PDB entry 9O52 | electron microscopy, 3.18 A resolution | chains A and I of the 9 polymer chains in the assembly

# Chain A
Name: Intermediate conductance calcium-activated potassium channel protein 4, Small conductance calcium-activated potassium channel protein 2 chimera
From: Homo sapiens
Notes: fragment: SK4 residues 1-15 + SK2 residues 124-412 + SK4 residues 306-428
UniProt: chimeric construct of O15554, Q9H2S1: residues 110-123 from O15554 (KCNN4_HUMAN) positions 1-14 (UniProt number = residue number - 109); residues 124-412 from Q9H2S1 positions 124-412 (same numbers); residues 413-535 from O15554 (KCNN4_HUMAN) positions 305-427 (UniProt number = residue number - 108)
Amino-acid sequence (435 residues; numbered 110 to 544; the number before each row is that of its first residue):
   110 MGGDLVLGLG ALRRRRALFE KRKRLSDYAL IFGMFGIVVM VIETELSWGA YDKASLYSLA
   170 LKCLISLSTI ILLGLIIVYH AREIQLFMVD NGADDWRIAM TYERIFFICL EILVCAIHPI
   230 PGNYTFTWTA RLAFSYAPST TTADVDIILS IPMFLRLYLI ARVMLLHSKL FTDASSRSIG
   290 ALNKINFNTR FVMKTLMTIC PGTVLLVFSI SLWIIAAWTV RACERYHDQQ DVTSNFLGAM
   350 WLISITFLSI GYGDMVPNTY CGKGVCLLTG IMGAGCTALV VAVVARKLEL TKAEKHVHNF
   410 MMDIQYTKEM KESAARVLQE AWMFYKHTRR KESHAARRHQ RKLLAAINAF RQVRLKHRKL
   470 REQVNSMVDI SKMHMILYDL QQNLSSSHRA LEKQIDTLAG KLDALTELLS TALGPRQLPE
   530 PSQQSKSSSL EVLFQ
Unresolved in the structure: 110-117, 491-544
Sequence notes: expression tag (536-544)
Disulfides: C332-C370
Metal / ion sites: K+ site 1: S358, I359 (shared with 2 residues of chain B; 2 residues of chain C; 2 residues of chain D); K+ site 2: S358 (shared with 1 residue of chain B; 1 residue of chain C; 1 residue of chain D); K+ site 3: I359, G360 (shared with 2 residues of chain B; 2 residues of chain C; 2 residues of chain D); K+ site 4: G360, Y361 (shared with 2 residues of chain B; 2 residues of chain C; 2 residues of chain D)
Swiss-Prot annotation at these positions:
  - modified residue: Y160 (Phosphotyrosine), H466 (Phosphohistidine)
Reported in the primary citation:
  - conformationally variable residues (side-chain flip): R240, W350, Y361, D363
  - contacts within the chain: W350-D363 (hydrogen bond)
  - mutagenesis - F243A (Kd 3 uM): abolished binding to Apamin (chain I)

# Chain I
Name: Apamin
From: Apis mellifera
UniProt: P01500 (APAM_APIME); residues 1-18 here correspond to UniProt positions 28-45 (UniProt number = residue number + 27)
Amino-acid sequence (18 residues; row label = number of the first residue in the row):
     1 CNCKAPETAL CARRCQQH
Unresolved in the structure: 1-5, 18
Swiss-Prot annotation at these positions:
  - region: R13, R14 (Essential for toxin activity)
  - modified residue: H18 (Histidine amide)

# Chain A / chain I interface
Residue-residue contacts - 6 pairs, chain A then chain I:
  F243(A) - A9(I)
  F243(A) - L10(I)  hydrophobic
  F243(A) - R13(I)
  S244(A) - A9(I)
  Q339(A) - T8(I)
  D363(A) - L10(I)
Also at the interface, not in a pair above, chain A (6 interface residues in all): A242, G362
From the paper, about this interface:
  - residue pairs: F243(A)-R13(I) (cation-pi contact)
  - interface residues, chain A: S244(A)
  - hot spots on chain A (mutagenesis) - F243A (Kd 3 uM): abolished binding to apamin

# Summary
6 residues of chain A face 4 of chain I across their interface. The authors report a cation-pi contact between
F243(A) and R13(I). S358(A) and I359(A) form the K+ site 1. The paper reports that F243A of chain A abolishes
binding to Apamin (chain I); the interface residue S244(A).
Chain A is Intermediate conductance calcium-activated potassium channel protein 4, Small conductance
calcium-activated potassium channel protein 2 chimera (Homo sapiens) and chain I is Apamin (Apis mellifera);
the structure, Cryo-EM structure of the human SK2-4 chimera/calmodulin channel complex bound to the bee toxin
apamin, was determined by electron microscopy together with 9O48, 9O51, 9O53 and 9O5O from the same study.
